3IOP - chain A; structure by X-ray diffraction, 2.20 A resolution.

Chain A:
Name: 3-phosphoinositide-dependent protein kinase 1
Source organism: Homo sapiens
Notes: EC 2.7.11.1; fragment: Protein kinase domain residues 48-359
UniProt: O15530 (PDPK1_HUMAN); residue numbers follow UniProt; this construct covers 48-359
Amino-acid sequence (312 residues; each row starts with the number of its first residue):
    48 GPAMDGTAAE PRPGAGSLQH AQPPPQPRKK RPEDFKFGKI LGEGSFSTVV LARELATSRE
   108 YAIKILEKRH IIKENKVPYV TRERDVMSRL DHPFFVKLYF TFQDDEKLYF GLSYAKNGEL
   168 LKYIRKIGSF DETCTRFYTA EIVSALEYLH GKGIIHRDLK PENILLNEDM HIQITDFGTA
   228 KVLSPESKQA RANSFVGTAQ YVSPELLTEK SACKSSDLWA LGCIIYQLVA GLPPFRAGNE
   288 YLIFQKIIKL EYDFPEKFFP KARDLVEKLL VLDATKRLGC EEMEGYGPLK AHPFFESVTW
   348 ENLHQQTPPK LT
Unresolved in the structure: 48-74, 232-240
Modified residues: Ser241 (phosphoserine; SEP)
Curated features (UniProtKB/Swiss-Prot):
  - active site: Asp205 (Proton acceptor)
  - binding site (ATP): Ser92 to Ser94, Lys111, Ser160 to Ala162, Glu166, Glu209, Asp223
  - modified residue: Ser241 (Phosphoserine), Lys304 (N6-acetyllysine), Thr354 (Phosphothreonine)
  - mutagenesis: Ser241 (S241A: No activation), Ala277 (A277V: 3-fold increase in kinase activity), Thr354 (T354A: Abolishes phosphorylation by MELK)
Small-molecule neighbours: Compound-8i (8I1; 2-(5-{[(2R)-2-amino-3-phenylpropyl]oxy}pyridin-3-yl)-8,9-dimethoxybenzo[c][2,7]naphthyridin-4-amine): Lys86, Leu88, Gly89, Glu90, Gly91, Ser94, Thr95, Val96, Ala109, Lys111, Val143, Leu159, Ser160, Tyr161, Ala162, Lys163, Gly165, Glu166, Glu209, Asn210, Leu212, Thr222, Asp223

Overview:
Ligands of chain A: Compound-8i. Curated annotation (UniProt) lists active-site residue Asp205, 10 ATP-binding
residues and 3 mutagenesis sites.
Chain A is 3-phosphoinositide-dependent protein kinase 1 (Homo sapiens); the structure, PDK-1 in complex with
the inhibitor Compound-8i, was determined by X-ray diffraction together with 3ION from the same study.
